1FNT - chains T and U of the 42 polymer chains in the assembly; structure by X-ray diffraction, 3.20 A resolution.

== Chain T ==
Name: Proteasome component PRE5
From: Saccharomyces cerevisiae
Notes: EC 3.4.99.46
UniProt: P40302 (PSA1_YEAST); numbering as in UniProt (aligned over 1-234)
Amino-acid sequence (234 residues; row label = number of the first residue in the row):
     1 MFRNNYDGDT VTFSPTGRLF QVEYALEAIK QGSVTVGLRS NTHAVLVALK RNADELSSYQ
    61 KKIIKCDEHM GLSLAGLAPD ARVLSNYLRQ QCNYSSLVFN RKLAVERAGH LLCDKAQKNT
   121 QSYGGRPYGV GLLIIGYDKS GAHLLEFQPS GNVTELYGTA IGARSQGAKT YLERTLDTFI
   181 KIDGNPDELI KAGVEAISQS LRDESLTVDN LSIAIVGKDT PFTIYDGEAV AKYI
Unresolved in the structure: 1
UniProt features mapped onto this chain:
  - modified residue: Ser14 (Phosphoserine)
  - cross-link: Lys191 (Glycyl lysine isopeptide (Lys-Gly) (interchain with G-Cter in ubiquitin))

== Chain U ==
Name: Proteasome component C1
From: Saccharomyces cerevisiae
Notes: EC 3.4.99.46
UniProt: P21242 (PSA3_YEAST); residue numbers follow UniProt; this construct covers 1-287
Amino-acid sequence (287 residues; each row starts with the number of its first residue):
     1 TSIGTGYDLS NSVFSPDGRN FQVEYAVKAV ENGTTSIGIK CNDGVVFAVE KLITSKLLVP
    61 QKNVKIQVVD RHIGCVYSGL IPDGRHLVNR GREEAASFKK LYKTPIPIPA FADRLGQYVQ
   121 AHTLYNSVRP FGVSTIFGGV DKNGAHLYML EPSGSYWGYK GAATGKGRQS AKAELEKLVD
   181 HHPEGLSARE AVKQAAKIIY LAHEDNKEKD FELEISWCSL SETNGLHKFV KGDLLQEAID
   241 FAQKEINGDD DEDEDDSDNV MSSDDENAPV ATNANATTDQ EGDIHLE
Unresolved in the structure: 1-7, 248-287
Ion coordination: Mg2+ near Asn126 (its only coordinating residue here)

== How chain T and chain U interact ==
Contacting residue pairs (54; chain T residue first):
  Tyr6(T) - Asp8(U)
  Tyr6(T) - Tyr25(U)  hydrophobic
  Val11(T) - Ser127(U)
  Val11(T) - Val128(U)
  Val11(T) - Arg129(U)
  Phe13(T) - Gln22(U)
  Phe13(T) - Tyr25(U)
  Phe13(T) - Ala29(U)  hydrophobic
  Ser14(T) - Tyr25(U)
  Pro15(T) - Tyr25(U)
  Pro15(T) - Lys28(U)
  Thr16(T) - Lys28(U)
  Thr16(T) - Ala29(U)
  Gly17(T) - Tyr25(U)
  Gly17(T) - Ala29(U)
  Leu19(T) - Arg129(U)
  Glu106(T) - Lys62(U)  salt bridge
  His110(T) - Arg85(U)
  Asp114(T) - Arg85(U)  salt bridge
  Asp114(T) - His86(U)
  Asp114(T) - Asn89(U)
  Gln117(T) - Pro82(U)
  Gln117(T) - Asp83(U)
  Gln117(T) - His86(U)
  Gln117(T) - Arg129(U)
  Thr120(T) - Arg129(U)  hydrogen bond (backbone-side chain)
  Gln121(T) - His86(U)
  Gln121(T) - His122(U)
  Gln121(T) - Val128(U)
  Gln121(T) - Arg129(U)  hydrogen bond (backbone-backbone)
  Gln121(T) - Phe131(U)
  Ser122(T) - Ser127(U)
  Tyr123(T) - Ser127(U)  hydrogen bond (backbone-backbone)
  Ser150(T) - Pro82(U)
  Gly151(T) - Pro82(U)
  Asn152(T) - Ile81(U)
  Asn152(T) - Pro82(U)
  Val153(T) - Asn63(U)
  Thr154(T) - Asn63(U)
  Glu155(T) - Leu58(U)
  Glu155(T) - Val59(U)
  Glu155(T) - Lys62(U)
  Glu155(T) - Asn63(U)  hydrogen bond (backbone-side chain)
  Leu156(T) - Leu57(U)
  Leu156(T) - Leu58(U)  hydrophobic
  Leu156(T) - Val59(U)
  Tyr157(T) - Leu57(U)  hydrogen bond (backbone-backbone)
  Tyr157(T) - Val59(U)
  Gly158(T) - Leu57(U)
  Glu173(T) - Ser55(U)  hydrogen bond
  Glu173(T) - Lys56(U)  hydrogen bond (side chain-backbone)
  Glu173(T) - Leu57(U)
  Leu176(T) - Lys56(U)
  Leu176(T) - Leu57(U)  hydrophobic
Also at the interface, not in a pair above, chain T (35 interface residues in all): Asn5, Thr10, Thr12, Cys113, Lys118, His143, Lys169, Leu172
Also at the interface, not in a pair above, chain U (29 interface residues in all): Leu9, Ala26, Pro60, Leu80, Asn126, Pro130

== Overview ==
The interface between chain T and chain U involves 35 residues on one side and 29 on the other; the contacts
include 7 hydrogen bonds and 2 salt bridges. Polar contacts include Glu106(T)-Lys62(U), Asp114(T)-Arg85(U) and
Thr120(T)-Arg129(U).
Here chain T is Proteasome component PRE5 and chain U is Proteasome component C1, both from Saccharomyces
cerevisiae. Entry 1FNT (Crystal structure of the 20S proteasome from yeast in complex with the proteasome
activator PA26 from ...) was determined by X-ray diffraction.
